3J9Q - chains W and V of the 48 polymer chains in the assembly; structure by electron microscopy, 3.50 A resolution.

Chain W (and V):
Molecule: tube
From: Pseudomonas aeruginosa
Notes: chain V of this document is another copy of the same molecule, construct and numbering; everything in this record applies to it too
Reference sequence: Q9S573 (Q9S573_PSEAI); residues 1-168 here = UniProt positions 1-168
Sequence (168 residues; row label = number of the first residue in the row):
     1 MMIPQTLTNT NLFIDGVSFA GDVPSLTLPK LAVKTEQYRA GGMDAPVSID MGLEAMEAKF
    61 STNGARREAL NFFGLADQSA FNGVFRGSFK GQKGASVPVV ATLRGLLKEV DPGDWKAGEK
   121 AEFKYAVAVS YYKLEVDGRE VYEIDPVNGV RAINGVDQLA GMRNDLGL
Unresolved in the structure: 1-2

Chain W / chain V interface:
Contacting residue pairs - 79 pairs, chain W then chain V:
  Ala20(W) with Ile3(V), hydrogen bond (backbone-backbone)
  Gly21(W) with Ile3(V)
  Asp22(W) with Ile3(V); Pro4(V); Gln5(V), hydrogen bond (side chain-backbone); Thr6(V)
  Met51(W) with Arg39(V), hydrogen bond (backbone-side chain)
  Gly52(W) with Asp44(V)
  Leu53(W) with Ala45(V); Pro46(V)
  Glu54(W) with Pro46(V)
  Ala55(W) with Gln37(V); Pro46(V)
  Asn63(W) with Thr6(V), hydrogen bond
  Gly64(W) with Gln5(V)
  Ala65(W) with Phe89(V); Val99(V), hydrophobic
  Arg66(W) with Ile3(V), hydrogen bond (side chain-backbone); Gln5(V)
  Arg67(W) with Val136(V); Arg139(V); Val141(V)
  Leu70(W) with Val141(V), hydrophobic; Tyr142(V), hydrogen bond (backbone-side chain)
  Asn71(W) with Ile153(V); Asn154(V), hydrogen bond
  Phe73(W) with Leu31(V); Ala32(V); Leu53(V), hydrophobic; Tyr142(V); Ile153(V)
  Gly74(W) with Asp50(V); Arg151(V)
  Leu75(W) with Asp50(V); Gln158(V)
  Ala76(W) with Gln158(V)
  Gln78(W) with Ile49(V); Asp50(V), hydrogen bond (side chain-backbone)
  Leu106(W) with Asp50(V)
  Lys108(W) with Ala32(V); Val33(V), hydrogen bond (backbone-backbone); Thr35(V)
  Glu109(W) with Lys30(V); Leu31(V); Ala32(V)
  Val110(W) with Lys30(V); Leu31(V), hydrogen bond (backbone-backbone); Tyr142(V)
  Asp111(W) with Lys30(V)
  Pro112(W) with Leu28(V), hydrophobic
  Asp114(W) with Leu26(V); Thr27(V)
  Trp115(W) with Leu7(V), hydrophobic; Ser25(V); Leu26(V), hydrogen bond (backbone-backbone); Leu28(V), hydrophobic; Gly87(V); Phe89(V), hydrophobic; Val99(V), hydrophobic
  Lys116(W) with Pro24(V); Ser25(V)
  Ala117(W) with Leu7(V); Thr8(V); Thr10(V)
  Gly118(W) with Thr8(V)
  Glu119(W) with Leu7(V)
  Lys120(W) with Thr6(V)
  Ala121(W) with Leu7(V), hydrophobic
  Phe123(W) with Phe89(V), hydrophobic
  Ala128(W) with Ser48(V)
  Ser130(W) with Val47(V)
  Pro146(W) with Met43(V); Asp44(V); Ala45(V); Pro46(V)
  Val147(W) with Val47(V), hydrophobic
  Arg151(W) with Asp44(V), salt bridge
  Leu159(W) with Asp44(V)
  Leu168(W) with Gly42(V)
Interface residues without a listed pair, chain W (47 interface residues in all): Lys34, Gly113, Gly149, Met162, Leu166
Interface residues without a listed pair, chain V (43 interface residues in all): Phe85, Arg86, Leu134

In short:
47 residues of chain W and 43 residues of chain V are in contact, with 11 hydrogen bonds and 1 salt bridge.
Among the polar pairs are Arg151(W)-Asp44(V), Asp22(W)-Gln5(V) and Met51(W)-Arg39(V).
Chain W and chain V are both tube (Pseudomonas aeruginosa); the structure, Atomic structures of a bactericidal
contractile nanotube in its pre- and post-contraction states, was determined by electron microscopy (same
publication as 3J9R).
